PDB entry 4PI0 | X-ray diffraction, 3.15 A resolution | chains D and C of the 12 polymer chains in the assembly

# Chain D
Protein: unknown peptide
Organism: Methylocystis sp. ATCC 49242
Chain sequence (25 residues; numbered 3 to 27; the number before each row is that of its first residue; X marks 25 residues of unknown identity (built as UNK)):
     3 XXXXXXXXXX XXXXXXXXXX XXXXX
Disordered / not traced: 22-27

# Chain C
Protein: Particulate methane monooxygenase subunit C
Organism: Methylocystis sp. ATCC 49242
Notes: EC 1.14.18.3
Chain sequence (256 residues; row label = number of the first residue in the row):
     1 MSSTTSAAAG AAAEVESVVD LRGMWIGLVL LNVFYLIVRI YEQVFGWRAG LDSFAPEFQT
    61 YWMSILWTEI PLELVSGLGL AGYLWKTRDR NVDAVTPREE MRRLVVLVQW LVVYGIAIYW
   121 GASFFTEQDG TWHMTVIRDT DFTPSHIIEF YMSYPIYSVI AVGAFFYAKT RIPYFAHGYS
   181 LAFLIVAIGP FMIIPNVGLN EWGHTFWFME ELFVAPLHWG FVFFGWMALG VFGVVLQILM
   241 RIHALVGKEG VKLLTE
Disordered / not traced: 1-15, 200-223
Bound ions: Cu ion: Asp-129, His-133, His-146

# How chain D and chain C interact
Chain C side of the interface, 13 residues: Ile-26, Leu-30, Phe-34, Val-38, Tyr-41, Thr-60, Tyr-61, Ser-64, Ile-65, Thr-68, Leu-72, Ser-76, Tyr-83

# In short
Chain D and chain C make no direct contact in this assembly. Asp-129(C), His-133(C) and His-146(C) coordinate
a Cu ion ion.
Here chain D is unknown peptide and chain C is Particulate methane monooxygenase subunit C, both from
Methylocystis sp. ATCC 49242. Entry 4PI0 (Crystal structure of particulate methane monooxygenase from
Methylocystis sp. ATCC 49242 (Rockwell) soaked in copper) was determined by X-ray diffraction together with
4PHZ and 4PI2 from the same study.
